Entry 7JUJ (X-ray diffraction, 2.20 A resolution); this record covers chain A.

[Chain A]
Name: Cruzipain
Source organism: Trypanosoma cruzi
Notes: EC 3.4.22.51
Reference sequence: P25779 (CYSP_TRYCR); residues 1-215 here correspond to UniProt positions 123-337 (UniProt number = residue number + 122)
Amino-acid sequence (215 residues; each row starts with the number of its first residue):
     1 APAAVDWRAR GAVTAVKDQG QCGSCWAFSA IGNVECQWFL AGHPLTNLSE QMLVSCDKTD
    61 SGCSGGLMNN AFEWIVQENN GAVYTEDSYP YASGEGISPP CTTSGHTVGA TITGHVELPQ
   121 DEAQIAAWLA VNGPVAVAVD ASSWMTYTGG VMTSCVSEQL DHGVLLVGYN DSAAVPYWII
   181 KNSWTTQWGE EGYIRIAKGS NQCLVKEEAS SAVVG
Cystine bridges: Cys22-Cys63, Cys56-Cys101, Cys155-Cys203
Covalently attached groups: gallinamide A, bound form (GN9) linked to Cys25
Ion coordination: K+: Leu118, Ala209
Ligand contacts: gallinamide A, bound form (GN9): Gln19, Cys22, Gly23, Trp26, Ser61, Gly65, Gly66, Leu67, Met68, Ala138, Met145, Gln159, Leu160, Asp161, His162, Gly163, Trp184
Swiss-Prot annotation at these positions:
  - active site: Cys25, His162, Asn182
  - site: Gly215 (Cleavage)
  - glycosylation (N-linked (GlcNAc...) asparagine): Asn47, Asn170
From the paper describing this entry:
  - binding site for gallinamide A, bound form: Gln19, Cys25, Gly66, Met145, Asp161, His162, Trp184
  - catalytic residues: Cys25, His162, Asn182

[In short]
Gallinamide A, bound form is covalently linked to Cys25. The K+ site is built by Leu118 and Ala209. From
UniProt: 3 active-site residues. From the paper: catalytic residues Cys25, His162 and Asn182; a binding site
for gallinamide A, bound form at Gln19, Cys25 and Gly66 among others.
Chain A is Cruzipain (Trypanosoma cruzi); the structure, Cruzain bound to Gallinamide inhibitor, was
determined by X-ray diffraction, deposited together with 7S18 and 7S19.
